6DCF - chains F and O of the 9 polymer chains in the assembly; structure by X-ray diffraction, 3.45 A resolution.

[Chain F]
Molecule: RNA polymerase sigma factor SigA
Source organism: Mycobacterium smegmatis (strain ATCC 700084 / mc(2)155)
UniProtKB: A0QW02 (A0QW02_MYCS2); residue numbers follow UniProt; this construct covers 1-466
Chain sequence (466 residues; row label = number of the first residue in the row):
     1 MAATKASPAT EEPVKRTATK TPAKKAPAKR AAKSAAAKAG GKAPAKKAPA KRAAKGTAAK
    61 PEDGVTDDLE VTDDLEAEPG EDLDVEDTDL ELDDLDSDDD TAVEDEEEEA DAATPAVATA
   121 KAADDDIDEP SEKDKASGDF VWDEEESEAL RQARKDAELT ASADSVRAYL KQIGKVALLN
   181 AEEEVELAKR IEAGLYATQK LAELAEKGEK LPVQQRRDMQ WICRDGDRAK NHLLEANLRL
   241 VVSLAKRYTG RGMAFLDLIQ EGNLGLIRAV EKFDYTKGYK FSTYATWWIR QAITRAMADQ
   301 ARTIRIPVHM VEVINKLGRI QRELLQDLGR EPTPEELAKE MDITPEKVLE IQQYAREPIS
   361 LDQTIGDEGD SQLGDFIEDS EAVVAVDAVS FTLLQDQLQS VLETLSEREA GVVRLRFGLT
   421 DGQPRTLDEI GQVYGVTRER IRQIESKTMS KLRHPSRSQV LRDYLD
Unresolved in the structure: 1-163, 365-369, 466

[Chain O]
Molecule: 31-nt DNA strand
Sequence (31 nucleotides; each row starts with the number of its first residue):
     1 GCTTGACAAA AGTGTTAAAT TGTGCTATAC T

[How chain F and chain O interact]
Pairs across the interface - 56 pairs, chain F then chain O:
  Leu178(F) - DT31(O)  base contact
  Glu184(F) - DT31(O)  base contact
  Ala236(F) - DT31(O)  base contact
  Asn237(F) - DT31(O)  hydrogen bond to the base
  Arg239(F) - DT31(O)  base contact
  Leu240(F) - DT31(O)  hydrogen bond to the base
  Arg268(F) - DG24(O)  salt bridge to the phosphate
  Arg268(F) - DC25(O)  salt bridge to the phosphate
  Lys272(F) - DC25(O)  salt bridge to the phosphate
  Lys272(F) - DT26(O)  phosphate contact
  Lys272(F) - DA27(O)  base contact
  Asp274(F) - DA27(O)  base contact
  Lys277(F) - DA27(O)  base contact
  Tyr279(F) - DT28(O)  sugar contact
  Tyr279(F) - DA29(O)  phosphate contact
  Lys280(F) - DA29(O)  hydrogen bond to the phosphate
  Lys280(F) - DC30(O)  salt bridge to the phosphate
  Ser282(F) - DA29(O)  sugar contact
  Ser282(F) - DC30(O)  hydrogen bond to the phosphate
  Ser282(F) - DT31(O)  base contact
  Thr283(F) - DA27(O)  phosphate contact
  Thr283(F) - DT28(O)  phosphate contact
  Thr283(F) - DA29(O)  hydrogen bond to the phosphate
  Thr283(F) - DC30(O)  base contact
  Tyr284(F) - DT26(O)  hydrogen bond to the phosphate
  Tyr284(F) - DA27(O)  base contact
  Thr286(F) - DC30(O)  base contact
  Trp287(F) - DT26(O)  base contact
  Trp287(F) - DA27(O)  sugar contact
  Trp288(F) - DG24(O)  sugar contact
  Trp288(F) - DC25(O)  phosphate contact
  Trp288(F) - DT26(O)  phosphate contact
  Gln291(F) - DC25(O)  hydrogen bond to the base
  Gln291(F) - DT26(O)  base contact
  Arg295(F) - DT23(O)  base contact
  Arg295(F) - DG24(O)  hydrogen bond to the base
  Arg295(F) - DC25(O)  base contact
  Arg305(F) - DG22(O)  salt bridge to the phosphate
  Pro307(F) - DT21(O)  phosphate contact
  Pro307(F) - DG22(O)  phosphate contact
  Val308(F) - DT23(O)  base contact
  His309(F) - DT20(O)  sugar contact
  His309(F) - DT21(O)  salt bridge to the phosphate
  Arg408(F) - DC2(O)  salt bridge to the phosphate
  Gly435(F) - DT3(O)  phosphate contact
  Val436(F) - DT3(O)  phosphate contact
  Thr437(F) - DT3(O)  hydrogen bond to the phosphate
  Thr437(F) - DT4(O)  base contact
  Arg438(F) - DA6(O)  base contact
  Glu439(F) - DT3(O)  base contact
  Glu439(F) - DT4(O)  base contact
  Arg440(F) - DG1(O)  sugar contact
  Arg440(F) - DC2(O)  salt bridge to the phosphate
  Arg440(F) - DT3(O)  phosphate contact
  Gln443(F) - DC2(O)  base contact
  Gln443(F) - DT3(O)  hydrogen bond to the base
Other interface residues (no listed pair), chain F (36 interface residues in all): Leu238, Ser243, Phe273, Ile444

[In short]
36 residues of chain F face 17 of chain O across their interface, with 10 hydrogen bonds and 8 salt bridges.
Among the polar pairs are Asn237(F)-DT31(O), Leu240(F)-DT31(O) and Gln291(F)-DC25(O).
Here chain F is RNA polymerase sigma factor SigA (Mycobacterium smegmatis (strain ATCC 700084 / mc(2)155)) and
chain O is a 31-nt DNA strand. Entry 6DCF (Crystal structure of a Mycobacterium smegmatis transcription
initiation complex with Rifampicin-resistant RNA polymerase and bound to ...) was determined by X-ray
diffraction, deposited together with 6CCE and 6CCV.
